Entry 4ZTS (X-ray diffraction, 2.90 A resolution); this record covers chain A.

== Chain A ==
Name: Aurora kinase A
Source organism: Homo sapiens
Notes: EC 2.7.11.1
Reference sequence: O14965 (AURKA_HUMAN); residues 122-403 here = UniProt positions 122-403
Sequence (285 residues; row label = number of the first residue in the row):
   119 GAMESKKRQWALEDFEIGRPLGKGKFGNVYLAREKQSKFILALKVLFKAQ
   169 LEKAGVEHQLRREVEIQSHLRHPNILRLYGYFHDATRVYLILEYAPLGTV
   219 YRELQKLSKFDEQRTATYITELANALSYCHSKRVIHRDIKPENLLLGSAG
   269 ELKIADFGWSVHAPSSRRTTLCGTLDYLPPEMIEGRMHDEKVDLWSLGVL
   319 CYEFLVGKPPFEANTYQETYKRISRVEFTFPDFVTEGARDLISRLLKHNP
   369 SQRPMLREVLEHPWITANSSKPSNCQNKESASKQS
Unresolved in the structure: 119-126, 279-291, 389-403
Construct notes: expression tag (119-121)
Swiss-Prot annotation at these positions:
  - region: His280 to Leu293 (Activation segment)
  - active site: Asp256 (Proton acceptor)
  - binding site (ATP): Lys143, Lys162, Glu211 to Ala213, Glu260, Asn261, Asp274
  - modified residue: Thr287 (Phosphothreonine), Thr288 (Phosphothreonine), Ser342 (Phosphoserine)
  - cross-link: Lys258 (Glycyl lysine isopeptide (Lys-Gly) (interchain with G-Cter in SUMO2))
  - natural variant: Ser155 (S155R: In a colorectal adenocarcinoma sample), Val174 (V174M: In a metastatic melanoma sample)
  - mutagenesis: Lys162 (K162R: Loss of kinase activity), Phe165 (F165A: Decreases the interaction with phosphatase type 1 isoforms), Gly198 (G198N: Reduces interaction with TPX2. Reduces kinase activity tenfold. Promotes interaction with the AURKB binding partners INCENP and BIRC5 that are normally not bound by AURKA), Arg205 (R205A: Reduces ubiquitination and proteasomal degradation), Asp274 (D274N: Abolishes cilia disassembly and kinase activity), Thr287 (T287A: No direct effect on catalytic activity; T287E: Enhances interaction with TPX2), Thr288 (T288A: Reduces cilia disassembly and kinase activity; T288D: Mimics phosphorylation state and increases kinase activity), Cys290 (C290A: Enhances stability; when associated with A-393), Tyr334 (Y334A: Reduces binding to MYCN), Gln335 (Q335A: Reduces binding to MYCN), Phe346 (F346A: Decreases the interaction with phosphatase type 1 isoforms), Cys393 (C393A: Enhances stability; when associated with A-290)
Ligand contacts: 4RK ((2Z,5Z)-2-[(4-ethylphenyl)imino]-3-methyl-5-[(2-{[4-(1H-tetrazol-5-yl)phenyl]amino}pyridin-4-yl)methylidene]-1,3-thiazolidin-4-one): Arg137, Leu139, Gly140, Lys141, Gly142, Val147, Ala160, Lys162, Gln185, Leu194, Leu196, Leu208, Leu210, Glu211, Tyr212, Ala213, Pro214, Gly216, Thr217, Arg220, Leu263, Ala273, Asp274, Phe275

== Summary ==
Chain A binds compound 4RK. UniProt lists active-site residue Asp256, 8 ATP-binding residues and 12
mutagenesis sites.
Chain A is Aurora kinase A (Homo sapiens); the structure, Human Aurora A catalytic domain bound to FK1142, was
determined by X-ray diffraction together with 4ZS0, 4ZTQ and 4ZTR from the same study.
